6K4F - chain U; structure by X-ray diffraction, 1.74 A resolution.

Chain U:
Name: DUF1987 domain-containing protein
From: Pseudomonas aeruginosa
Reference sequence: A0A072ZHB4 (A0A072ZHB4_PSEAI); residues 24-149 here correspond to UniProt positions 1-126 (UniProt number = residue number - 23)
Chain sequence (128 residues; each row starts with the number of its first residue):
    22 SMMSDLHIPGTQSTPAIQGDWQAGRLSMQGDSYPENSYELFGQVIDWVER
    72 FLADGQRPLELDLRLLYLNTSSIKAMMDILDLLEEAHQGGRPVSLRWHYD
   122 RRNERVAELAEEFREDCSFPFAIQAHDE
Disordered / not traced: 22-23, 124-126, 148-149
Differences from the reference sequence: expression tag (22-23)
What the authors report for this chain:
  - post-translational modification sites: Thr91

Overview:
From the paper: a modification site at Thr91.
Chain U is DUF1987 domain-containing protein (Pseudomonas aeruginosa); the structure, SiaC of Pseudomonas
aeruginosa, was determined by X-ray diffraction together with 6K4E from the same study.
